8IGR - chains L and T of the 12 polymer chains in the assembly; structure by electron microscopy, 3.10 A resolution.

Chain L:
Protein: RNA polymerase sigma factor RpoD
Organism: Escherichia coli (strain K12)
Reference sequence: P00579 (RPOD_ECOLI); numbering as in UniProt (aligned over 1-613)
Amino-acid sequence (613 residues; row label = number of the first residue in the row):
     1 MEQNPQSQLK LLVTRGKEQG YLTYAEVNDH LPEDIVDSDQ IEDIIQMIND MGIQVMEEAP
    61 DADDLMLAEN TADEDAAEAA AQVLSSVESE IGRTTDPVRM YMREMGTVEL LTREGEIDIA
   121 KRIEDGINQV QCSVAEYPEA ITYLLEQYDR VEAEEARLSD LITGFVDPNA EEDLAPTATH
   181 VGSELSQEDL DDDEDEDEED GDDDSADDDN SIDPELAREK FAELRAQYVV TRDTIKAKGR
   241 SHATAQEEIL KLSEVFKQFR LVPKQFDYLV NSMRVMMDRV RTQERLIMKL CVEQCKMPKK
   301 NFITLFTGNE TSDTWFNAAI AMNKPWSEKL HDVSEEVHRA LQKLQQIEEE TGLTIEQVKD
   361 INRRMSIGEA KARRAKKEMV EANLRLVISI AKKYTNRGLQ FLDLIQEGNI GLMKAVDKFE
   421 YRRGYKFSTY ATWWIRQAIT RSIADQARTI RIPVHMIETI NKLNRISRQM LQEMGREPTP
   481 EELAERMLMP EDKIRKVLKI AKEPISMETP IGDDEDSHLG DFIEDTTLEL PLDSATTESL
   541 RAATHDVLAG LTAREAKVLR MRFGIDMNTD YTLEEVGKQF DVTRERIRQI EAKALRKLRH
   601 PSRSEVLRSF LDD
Not modelled in the structure: 1-91, 154-364, 612-613
Curated features (UniProtKB/Swiss-Prot):
  - DNA-binding region: Leu573 to Ala592 (H-T-H motif)
  - region: Arg584 to Arg599 (Interaction with anti-sigma factors)
  - motif: Asp403 to Gln406 (Interaction with polymerase core subunit RpoC)
  - site: Arg562 (Interaction with anti-sigma factors)
  - mutagenesis: Ala553 (A553D: Disrupts the interaction with Escherichia phage lambda antitermination protein Q), Arg596 (R596D/E: 2-fold reduction in activation of class II Crp-dependent promoters)

Chain T:
Molecule: template strand DNA
Sequence (85 nucleotides; row label = number of the first residue in the row):
     1 GCATACATTC AATCAATTGT TATCTAAGGA AATACTTACA TATGGTTCGT GCAAACAAAC
    61 GCAACGAGGC TCTACGAATC GAGAG
Not modelled in the structure: 1-8, 70-85

Chain L / chain T interface:
Residue-residue contacts - 33 pairs, chain L then chain T:
  Asn396(L) - DC35(T)  base contact
  Arg397(L) - DC35(T)  sugar contact
  Arg397(L) - DT36(T)  sugar contact
  Arg397(L) - DT37(T)  salt bridge to the phosphate
  Gln437(L) - DT37(T)  base contact
  Thr440(L) - DT37(T)  phosphate contact
  Arg441(L) - DT37(T)  hydrogen bond to the base
  Arg441(L) - DA38(T)  base contact
  Val454(L) - DT37(T)  base contact
  Glu458(L) - DC39(T)  hydrogen bond to the base
  Asn461(L) - DT36(T)  hydrogen bond to the phosphate
  Arg465(L) - DT36(T)  base contact
  Arg468(L) - DC35(T)  salt bridge to the phosphate
  Arg468(L) - DT36(T)  salt bridge to the phosphate
  Ile505(L) - DA31(T)  base contact
  Thr509(L) - DA31(T)  phosphate contact
  Gly512(L) - DA31(T)  phosphate contact
  Asp513(L) - DG28(T)  hydrogen bond to the base
  Asp513(L) - DG29(T)  hydrogen bond to the base
  Ser517(L) - DG29(T)  hydrogen bond to the base
  Phe522(L) - DG29(T)  base contact
  Phe522(L) - DA30(T)  base contact
  Arg562(L) - DC56(T)  salt bridge to the phosphate
  Thr572(L) - DA55(T)  sugar contact
  Thr572(L) - DC56(T)  hydrogen bond to the phosphate
  Leu573(L) - DC56(T)  hydrogen bond to the phosphate
  Glu585(L) - DA57(T)  base contact
  Glu585(L) - DA58(T)  hydrogen bond to the base
  Glu585(L) - DA59(T)  base contact
  Arg588(L) - DC56(T)  sugar contact
  Arg588(L) - DA57(T)  sugar contact
  Arg588(L) - DA58(T)  salt bridge to the phosphate
  Gln589(L) - DC60(T)  base contact
Other interface residues (no listed pair), chain L (31 interface residues in all): Arg93, Tyr394, Ala444, Pro510, Ile511, Leu519, Glu574, Arg584, Glu591
Other interface residues (no listed pair), chain T (16 interface residues in all): DG19

In short:
31 residues of chain L and 16 residues of chain T are in contact, with 9 hydrogen bonds and 5 salt bridges.
Polar pairs include Arg441(L)-DT37(T), Glu458(L)-DC39(T) and Asp513(L)-DG28(T). Curated annotation (UniProt)
lists 2 mutagenesis sites on chain L.
Chain L is RNA polymerase sigma factor RpoD (Escherichia coli (strain K12)) and chain T is template strand
DNA; the structure, Cryo-EM structure of CII-dependent transcription activation complex, was determined by
electron microscopy together with 8IGS from the same study.
